Entry 9AYM (electron microscopy, 3.29 A resolution); this record covers chains A and B.

== Chain A (and B) ==
Name: RNA cytidine acetyltransferase
From: Chaetomium thermophilum (strain DSM 1495 / CBS 144.50 / IMI 039719)
Notes: EC 2.3.1.-; chain B of this document is another copy of the same molecule, construct and numbering; everything in this record applies to it too
Reference sequence: G0S273 (G0S273_CHATD); residues 1-1073 here = UniProt positions 1-1073
Amino-acid sequence (1086 residues; numbered -12 to 1073; the number before each row is that of its first residue; numbers below 1 keep their minus sign (His-12 is residue -12)):
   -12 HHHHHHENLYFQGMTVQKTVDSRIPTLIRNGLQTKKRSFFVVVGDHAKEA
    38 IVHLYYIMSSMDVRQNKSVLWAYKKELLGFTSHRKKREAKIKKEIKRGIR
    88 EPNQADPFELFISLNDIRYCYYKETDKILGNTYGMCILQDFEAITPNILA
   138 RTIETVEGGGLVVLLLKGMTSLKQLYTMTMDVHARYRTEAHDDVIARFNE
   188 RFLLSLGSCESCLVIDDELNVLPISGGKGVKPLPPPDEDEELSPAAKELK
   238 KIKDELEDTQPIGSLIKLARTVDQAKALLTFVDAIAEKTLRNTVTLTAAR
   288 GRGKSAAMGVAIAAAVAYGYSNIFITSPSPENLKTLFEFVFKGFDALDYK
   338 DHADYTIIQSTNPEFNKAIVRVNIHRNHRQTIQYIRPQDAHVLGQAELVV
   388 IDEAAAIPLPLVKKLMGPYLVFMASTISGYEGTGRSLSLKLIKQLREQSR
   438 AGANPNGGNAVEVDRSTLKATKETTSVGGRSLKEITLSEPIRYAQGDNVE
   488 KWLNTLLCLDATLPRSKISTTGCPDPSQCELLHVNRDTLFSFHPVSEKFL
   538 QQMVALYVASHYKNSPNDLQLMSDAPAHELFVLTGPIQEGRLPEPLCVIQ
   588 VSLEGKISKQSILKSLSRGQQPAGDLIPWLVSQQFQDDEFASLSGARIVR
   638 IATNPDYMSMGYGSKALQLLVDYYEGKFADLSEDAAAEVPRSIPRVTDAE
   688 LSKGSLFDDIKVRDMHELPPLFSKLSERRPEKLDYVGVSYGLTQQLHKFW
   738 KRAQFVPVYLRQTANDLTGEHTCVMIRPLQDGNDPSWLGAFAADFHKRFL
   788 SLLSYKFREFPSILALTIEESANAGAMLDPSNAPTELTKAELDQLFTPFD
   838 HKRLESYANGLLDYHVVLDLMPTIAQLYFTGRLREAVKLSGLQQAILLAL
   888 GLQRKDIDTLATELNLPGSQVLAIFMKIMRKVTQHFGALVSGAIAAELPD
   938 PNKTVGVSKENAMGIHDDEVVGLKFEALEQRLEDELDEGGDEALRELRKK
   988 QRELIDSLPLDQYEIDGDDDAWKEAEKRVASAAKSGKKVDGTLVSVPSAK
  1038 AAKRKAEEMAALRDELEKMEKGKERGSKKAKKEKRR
Unresolved in the structure: -12 to 5, 63-93, 437-466, 498-510, 667-704, 930-1073
Sequence notes: expression tag (-12 to 0)
Ligand contacts: A1AHN ([[(2R,3R,4R,5R)-5-(6-aminopurin-9-yl)-4-oxidanyl-3-phosphonooxy-oxolan-2-yl]methoxy-oxidanyl-phosphoryl] [(3S)-4-[[3-[2-[3-[1-[(2R,3R,4R,5S)-5-(hydroxymethyl)-3,4-bis(oxidanyl)oxolan-2-yl]-2-oxidanylidene-pyrimidin-4-yl]sulfanyl-2-oxidanylidene-propyl]sulfanylethylamino]-3-oxidanylidene-propyl]amino]-2,2-dimethyl-3-oxidanyl-4-oxidanylidene-butyl] hydrogen phosphate): Ser547, Leu613, Arg634, Ile635, Val636, Arg637, Ile638, Ala639, Thr640, Met645, Ser646, Met647, Gly648, Tyr649, Gly650, Ser651, Val725, Ser726, Tyr727, Gln732, Leu733, Lys735, Phe736, Trp737, Arg739, Asn752, Thr759
Reported in the primary citation:
  - mutagenesis - H548A, Y549A: abolished catalytic activity
  - mutagenesis - H548A, Y549A: unchanged stability

== Chain A / chain B interface ==
Pairs across the interface - 78 pairs, chain A then chain B:
  Ser308(A) - Ser308(B)  hydrogen bond
  Ser308(A) - His365(B)
  Ser308(A) - Arg366(B)
  Asn309(A) - Asn309(B)  hydrogen bond
  Asn309(A) - Gln382(B)
  Phe311(A) - Gln382(B)
  Arg358(A) - Gly381(B)  hydrogen bond (side chain-backbone)
  Arg358(A) - Gln382(B)
  Arg366(A) - Leu277(B)
  Arg366(A) - Ser308(B)
  Arg366(A) - Glu384(B)  salt bridge
  Thr368(A) - Gln382(B)
  Gln370(A) - Gln382(B)  hydrogen bond
  Val379(A) - Gln382(B)
  Gly381(A) - Arg358(B)  hydrogen bond (backbone-side chain)
  Gln382(A) - Asn309(B)
  Gln382(A) - Phe311(B)
  Gln382(A) - Arg358(B)
  Gln382(A) - Thr368(B)
  Gln382(A) - Gln370(B)  hydrogen bond
  Gln382(A) - Val379(B)
  Glu384(A) - Arg366(B)
  Ser604(A) - Leu848(B)
  Arg605(A) - Leu848(B)
  Gln621(A) - Arg840(B)
  Gln621(A) - Val853(B)
  Phe622(A) - Phe836(B)
  Gln623(A) - Lys839(B)
  Gln623(A) - Arg840(B)
  Gln623(A) - Ser843(B)  hydrogen bond
  Gln749(A) - His852(B)  hydrogen bond (side chain-backbone)
  Gln749(A) - Leu855(B)
  Thr750(A) - His852(B)
  Asp781(A) - Asp837(B)
  Lys784(A) - Asp837(B)  salt bridge
  Arg785(A) - Arg840(B)
  Arg785(A) - Val853(B)
  Arg785(A) - Asp856(B)
  Ser788(A) - Asp856(B)  hydrogen bond
  Leu789(A) - Asp856(B)  hydrogen bond (backbone-side chain)
  Ser791(A) - Arg891(B)
  Tyr792(A) - Leu855(B)
  Tyr792(A) - Met858(B)
  Tyr792(A) - Pro859(B)
  Tyr792(A) - Leu887(B)  hydrogen bond (side chain-backbone)
  Tyr792(A) - Gly888(B)  hydrogen bond (side chain-backbone)
  Tyr792(A) - Arg891(B)
  Lys793(A) - His852(B)
  Lys793(A) - Asp893(B)
  Arg795(A) - Arg795(B)
  Arg795(A) - Arg891(B)
  Phe836(A) - Phe622(B)
  Asp837(A) - Asp781(B)
  Lys839(A) - Gln623(B)
  Arg840(A) - Gln621(B)
  Arg840(A) - Gln623(B)
  Arg840(A) - Arg785(B)
  Ser843(A) - Gln623(B)  hydrogen bond
  Leu848(A) - Ser604(B)
  Leu848(A) - Arg605(B)
  His852(A) - Gln749(B)  hydrogen bond (backbone-side chain)
  His852(A) - Thr750(B)
  His852(A) - Lys793(B)
  Val853(A) - Gln621(B)
  Leu855(A) - Gln749(B)
  Leu855(A) - Tyr792(B)
  Asp856(A) - Arg785(B)
  Asp856(A) - Ser788(B)
  Asp856(A) - Leu789(B)
  Met858(A) - Tyr792(B)
  Pro859(A) - Tyr792(B)
  Leu887(A) - Tyr792(B)  hydrogen bond (backbone-side chain)
  Gly888(A) - Tyr792(B)  hydrogen bond (backbone-side chain)
  Arg891(A) - Ser791(B)
  Arg891(A) - Tyr792(B)
  Arg891(A) - Arg795(B)
  Arg891(A) - Arg891(B)
  Asp893(A) - Lys793(B)
Other interface residues (no listed pair), chain A (50 interface residues in all): His365, His378, Leu603, Gln620, Asp624, Thr834, Leu849
Other interface residues (no listed pair), chain B (52 interface residues in all): Lys275, Gly306, Leu603, Gln620, Asp624, Lys784, Thr834, Leu849

== In short ==
The interface between chain A and chain B involves 50 residues on one side and 52 on the other; the contacts
include 16 hydrogen bonds and 2 salt bridges. Polar pairs include Arg366(A)-Glu384(B), Lys784(A)-Asp837(B) and
Ser308(A)-Ser308(B). The paper reports that H548A and Y549A of chain A abolish catalytic activity; H548A and
Y549A of chain A leave stability unchanged.
Chain A and chain B are both RNA cytidine acetyltransferase (Chaetomium thermophilum (strain DSM 1495 / CBS
144.50 / IMI 039719)); the structure, Cryo-EM Structure of E.coli produced recombinant N-acetyltransferase 10
(NAT10) in complex with cytidine-acetone-CoA bisubstrate probe, was determined by electron microscopy together
with 9B0E and 9B0I from the same study.
